Entry 7UT9 (electron microscopy, 2.44 A resolution); this record covers chains A and B of the 6 polymer chains in the assembly.

Chain A:
Molecule: Nitrogenase molybdenum-iron protein alpha chain
Source organism: Azotobacter vinelandii DJ
Notes: EC 1.18.6.1
Reference sequence: P07328 (NIFD_AZOVI); numbering as in UniProt (aligned over 1-492)
Chain sequence (492 residues; numbered 1 to 492; the number before each row is that of its first residue):
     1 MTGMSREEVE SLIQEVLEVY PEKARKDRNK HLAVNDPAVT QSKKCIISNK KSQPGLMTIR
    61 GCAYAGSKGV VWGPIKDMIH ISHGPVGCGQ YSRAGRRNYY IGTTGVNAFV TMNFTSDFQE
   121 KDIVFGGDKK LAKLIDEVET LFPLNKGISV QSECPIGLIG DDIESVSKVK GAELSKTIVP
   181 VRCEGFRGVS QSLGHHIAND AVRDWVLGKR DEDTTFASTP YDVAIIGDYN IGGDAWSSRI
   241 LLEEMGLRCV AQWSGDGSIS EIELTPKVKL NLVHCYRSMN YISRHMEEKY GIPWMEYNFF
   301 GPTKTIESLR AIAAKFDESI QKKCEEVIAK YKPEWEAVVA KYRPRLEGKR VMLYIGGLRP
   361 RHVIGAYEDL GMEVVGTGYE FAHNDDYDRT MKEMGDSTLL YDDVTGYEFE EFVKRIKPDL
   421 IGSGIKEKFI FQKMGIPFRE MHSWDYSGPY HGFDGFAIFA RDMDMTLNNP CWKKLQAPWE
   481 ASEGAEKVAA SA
Disordered / not traced: 1-3, 481-492
Metal / ion sites: fe(8)-S(7) cluster Fe: Cys62, Cys88, Cys154 (shared with Cys70(B), Cys95(B), Cys153(B) of chain B); Fe ion near Cys275 (its only coordinating residue here)
Ligand contacts:
  - fe(8)-S(7) cluster (CLF): Cys62, Tyr64, Pro85, Val86, Gly87, Cys88, Tyr91, Glu153, Cys154, Gly185
  - 3-hydroxy-3-carboxy-adipic acid (HCA): Ala65, Gly95, Arg96, Gln191, Gly424, Ile425, Lys426, His442
  - ICS (iron-sulfur-molybdenum cluster with interstitial carbon): Val70, Arg96, His195, Tyr229, Ile231, Cys275, Ser278, Ile355, Gly356, Gly357, Leu358, Arg359, Pro360, Phe381, Met441, His442
UniProt features mapped onto this chain:
  - binding site ([8Fe-7S] cluster): Cys62, Cys88, Cys154
  - binding site ([7Fe-Mo-9S-C-homocitryl] cluster): Cys275, His442
  - mutagenesis: His195 (H195Q: No nitrogenase activity)

Chain B:
Molecule: Nitrogenase molybdenum-iron protein beta chain
Source organism: Azotobacter vinelandii DJ
Notes: EC 1.18.6.1
Reference sequence: C1DGZ8 (C1DGZ8_AZOVD); residue numbers follow UniProt; this construct covers 1-523
Chain sequence (523 residues; numbered 1 to 523; the number before each row is that of its first residue):
     1 MSQQVDKIKA SYPLFLDQDY KDMLAKKRDG FEEKYPQDKI DEVFQWTTTK EYQELNFQRE
    61 ALTVNPAKAC QPLGAVLCAL GFEKTMPYVH GSQGCVAYFR SYFNRHFREP VSCVSDSMTE
   121 DAAVFGGQQN MKDGLQNCKA TYKPDMIAVS TTCMAEVIGD DLNAFINNSK KEGFIPDEFP
   181 VPFAHTPSFV GSHVTGWDNM FEGIARYFTL KSMDDKVVGS NKKINIVPGF ETYLGNFRVI
   241 KRMLSEMGVG YSLLSDPEEV LDTPADGQFR MYAGGTTQEE MKDAPNALNT VLLQPWHLEK
   301 TKKFVEGTWK HEVPKLNIPM GLDWTDEFLM KVSEISGQPI PASLTKERGR LVDMMTDSHT
   361 WLHGKRFALW GDPDFVMGLV KFLLELGCEP VHILCHNGNK RWKKAVDAIL AASPYGKNAT
   421 VYIGKDLWHL RSLVFTDKPD FMIGNSYGKF IQRDTLHKGK EFEVPLIRIG FPIFDRHHLH
   481 RSTTLGYEGA MQILTTLVNS ILERLDEETR GMQATDYNHD LVR
Disordered / not traced: 1
Metal / ion sites: fe(8)-S(7) cluster Fe: Cys70, Cys95, Cys153 (shared with Cys62(A), Cys88(A), Cys154(A) of chain A); Fe ion site 1: Arg108, Glu109 (shared with 2 residues of chain D); Fe ion site 2: Asp353, Asp357 (shared with 2 residues of chain D)
Ligand contacts: fe(8)-S(7) cluster (CLF): Cys70, Pro72, Ser92, Gly94, Cys95, Tyr98, Phe99, Thr152, Cys153, Ser188

Chain A / chain B interface:
Residue-residue contacts (190):
  Val19(A) - Ala140(B)
  Val19(A) - Lys143(B)
  Tyr20(A) - Thr141(B)
  Pro21(A) - Asn137(B)
  Pro21(A) - Ala140(B)
  Lys23(A) - Gln129(B)
  Lys23(A) - Asp133(B)  salt bridge
  Ala24(A) - Asn137(B)
  Lys51(A) - Thr119(B)  hydrogen bond
  Lys51(A) - Asp121(B)  salt bridge
  Ser52(A) - Gln93(B)  hydrogen bond
  Ser52(A) - Ser117(B)
  Gln53(A) - Asn137(B)
  Pro54(A) - Ser115(B)
  Pro54(A) - Asp116(B)
  Pro54(A) - Asn130(B)
  Pro54(A) - Asp133(B)
  Pro54(A) - Gly134(B)
  Pro54(A) - Asn137(B)  hydrogen bond (backbone-side chain)
  Gly55(A) - Val114(B)
  Gly55(A) - Ser115(B)  hydrogen bond (backbone-backbone)
  Gly55(A) - Gly134(B)
  Gly55(A) - Cys138(B)
  Gly55(A) - Tyr142(B)
  Leu56(A) - Asn137(B)
  Leu56(A) - Thr141(B)
  Leu56(A) - Tyr142(B)  hydrogen bond (backbone-side chain)
  Met57(A) - Met86(B)  hydrophobic
  Met57(A) - Arg100(B)  hydrogen bond
  Met57(A) - Ser112(B)
  Met57(A) - Cys113(B)
  Met57(A) - Val114(B)  hydrophobic
  Met57(A) - Tyr142(B)
  Thr58(A) - Gln93(B)
  Thr58(A) - Arg100(B)
  Arg60(A) - Gln93(B)
  Arg60(A) - Ala97(B)
  Gly61(A) - Gln93(B)  hydrogen bond (backbone-side chain)
  Gly61(A) - Gly94(B)
  Cys62(A) - Gly94(B)
  Ala65(A) - Tyr98(B)
  Lys76(A) - Glu32(B)  salt bridge
  Pro85(A) - Ser188(B)
  Val86(A) - Pro66(B)  hydrophobic
  Val86(A) - Lys68(B)
  Gly87(A) - Cys70(B)
  Gln90(A) - Pro66(B)  hydrogen bond (side chain-backbone)
  Gln90(A) - Lys68(B)
  Gln90(A) - Tyr102(B)
  Gln90(A) - Tyr447(B)  hydrogen bond (backbone-side chain)
  Tyr91(A) - Ala69(B)
  Tyr91(A) - Cys70(B)  hydrogen bond
  Tyr91(A) - Leu73(B)
  Tyr91(A) - Tyr98(B)  hydrophobic
  Tyr91(A) - Phe99(B)  hydrophobic
  Tyr91(A) - Tyr102(B)  hydrophobic
  Ser92(A) - Tyr98(B)
  Arg93(A) - Asn65(B)
  Arg93(A) - Tyr447(B)
  Arg93(A) - Phe450(B)
  Gly95(A) - Arg105(B)
  Tyr99(A) - Ser11(B)
  Thr103(A) - Ile40(B)
  Thr104(A) - Arg453(B)
  Val106(A) - Ile40(B)  hydrophobic
  Val106(A) - Val43(B)  hydrophobic
  Val106(A) - Phe44(B)  hydrophobic
  Asn107(A) - Lys34(B)
  Asn107(A) - Ile40(B)
  Met112(A) - Val64(B)  hydrophobic
  Met112(A) - Asn65(B)
  Met112(A) - Trp428(B)  hydrophobic
  Asn113(A) - Thr63(B)
  Asn113(A) - Val64(B)
  Asn113(A) - Asn65(B)  hydrogen bond (backbone-backbone)
  Asn113(A) - Pro66(B)
  Phe114(A) - Thr63(B)
  Phe114(A) - Val64(B)  hydrophobic
  Thr115(A) - Thr63(B)  hydrogen bond (backbone-backbone)
  Ser116(A) - Ala61(B)
  Asp117(A) - Thr63(B)
  Asp117(A) - Lys68(B)  salt bridge
  Asp117(A) - His396(B)  salt bridge
  Phe118(A) - Phe189(B)
  Gln119(A) - Phe189(B)
  Glu120(A) - Phe189(B)
  Glu120(A) - Val190(B)
  Ile123(A) - Phe189(B)  hydrophobic
  Lys130(A) - Ala61(B)
  Lys133(A) - Ala61(B)
  Leu134(A) - Ala61(B)
  Leu134(A) - Leu62(B)  hydrophobic
  Glu137(A) - Arg59(B)
  Glu137(A) - Glu60(B)  hydrogen bond (side chain-backbone)
  Glu137(A) - Ala61(B)  hydrogen bond (side chain-backbone)
  Glu137(A) - Leu62(B)  hydrogen bond (side chain-backbone)
  Val138(A) - Leu62(B)  hydrophobic
  Thr140(A) - Trp46(B)
  Leu141(A) - Tyr52(B)  hydrogen bond (backbone-side chain)
  Leu141(A) - Leu55(B)  hydrophobic
  Leu141(A) - Asn56(B)
  Leu141(A) - Arg59(B)
  Phe142(A) - Trp428(B)  hydrophobic
  Pro143(A) - Trp46(B)
  Leu144(A) - Tyr35(B)
  Leu144(A) - Lys39(B)
  Leu144(A) - Val43(B)  hydrophobic
  Lys146(A) - Glu33(B)  hydrogen bond (side chain-backbone)
  Lys146(A) - Tyr35(B)
  Pro155(A) - Cys153(B)  hydrophobic
  Leu158(A) - Met154(B)
  Leu158(A) - Val157(B)  hydrophobic
  Leu158(A) - Ile158(B)  hydrophobic
  Phe186(A) - Thr119(B)
  Phe186(A) - Glu120(B)  hydrogen bond (backbone-backbone)
  Phe186(A) - Met154(B)  hydrophobic
  Arg187(A) - Glu120(B)
  Gly188(A) - Thr119(B)
  Val189(A) - Gln93(B)  hydrogen bond (backbone-side chain)
  Arg210(A) - Glu33(B)  salt bridge
  Gly232(A) - Ser11(B)
  Gly232(A) - Phe15(B)
  Gly233(A) - Phe15(B)
  Trp236(A) - Phe15(B)  hydrophobic
  Trp236(A) - Tyr20(B)
  Trp236(A) - Met23(B)
  Ser237(A) - Phe15(B)
  Ser237(A) - Tyr20(B)
  Arg239(A) - Met23(B)
  Arg239(A) - Lys27(B)
  Arg239(A) - Phe31(B)
  Ile240(A) - Asp19(B)
  Ile240(A) - Tyr20(B)  hydrophobic
  Ile240(A) - Met23(B)  hydrogen bond (backbone-side chain)
  Arg248(A) - Phe31(B)
  Cys249(A) - Phe31(B)
  Val250(A) - Phe31(B)
  Gln252(A) - Lys27(B)
  Asp256(A) - Lys27(B)  salt bridge
  Ser258(A) - Glu32(B)
  Ser260(A) - Phe31(B)
  Ser260(A) - Glu32(B)
  Ser260(A) - Glu33(B)  hydrogen bond
  Glu261(A) - Lys27(B)  salt bridge
  Glu261(A) - Glu32(B)
  Glu334(A) - Ser2(B)
  Glu334(A) - Gln3(B)
  Lys341(A) - Val5(B)  hydrogen bond (side chain-backbone)
  Lys341(A) - Asp6(B)  salt bridge
  Tyr342(A) - Ile8(B)
  Thr405(A) - Tyr142(B)
  Gly406(A) - Tyr142(B)
  Tyr407(A) - Thr141(B)
  Tyr407(A) - Tyr142(B)
  Glu410(A) - Phe269(B)
  Ile425(A) - Ser101(B)
  Ile425(A) - Asn104(B)
  Lys426(A) - Ala97(B)
  Lys426(A) - Arg100(B)
  Lys426(A) - Ser101(B)
  Lys426(A) - Asn104(B)
  Phe429(A) - Asn104(B)
  Phe429(A) - Arg108(B)
  Phe429(A) - Glu109(B)
  Phe429(A) - Pro110(B)
  Ile430(A) - Pro110(B)
  Ile430(A) - Phe269(B)  hydrophobic
  Lys433(A) - Glu109(B)  salt bridge
  Lys433(A) - Pro110(B)
  Lys433(A) - Thr263(B)  hydrogen bond (side chain-backbone)
  Lys433(A) - Pro264(B)
  Lys433(A) - Gly267(B)  hydrogen bond (backbone-backbone)
  Lys433(A) - Gln268(B)  hydrogen bond (backbone-backbone)
  Met434(A) - Gly267(B)
  Met434(A) - Phe269(B)  hydrophobic
  Gly448(A) - Ala10(B)
  Gly448(A) - Ser11(B)  hydrogen bond (backbone-backbone)
  Pro449(A) - Phe15(B)  hydrophobic
  Asp454(A) - Ser2(B)  hydrogen bond (side chain-backbone)
  Asp454(A) - Gln3(B)  hydrogen bond (backbone-side chain)
  Asp454(A) - Leu14(B)
  Asp454(A) - Tyr20(B)  hydrogen bond
  Ala457(A) - Ile8(B)
  Ile458(A) - Gln3(B)
  Ile458(A) - Ile8(B)  hydrophobic
  Ile458(A) - Lys9(B)
  Arg461(A) - Ile8(B)
  Leu475(A) - Ala265(B)
  Leu475(A) - Asp266(B)
  Leu475(A) - Gly267(B)
Other interface residues (no listed pair), chain A (110 interface residues in all): Ile59, Tyr64, Ile81, Cys88, Ala94, Ile101, Gly105, Thr111, Cys154, Ile159, Ser190, Phe216, Leu264, Lys330, Ala337, Val338, Ser447
Other interface residues (no listed pair), chain B (99 interface residues in all): Leu24, Ala67, Ser92, Met118, Ala123, Gln136, Met271, His457

Summary:
110 residues of chain A face 99 of chain B across their interface, with 29 hydrogen bonds and 10 salt bridges.
Polar contacts include Lys23(A)-Asp133(B), Lys51(A)-Asp121(B) and Lys76(A)-Glu32(B). Fe(8)-S(7) cluster is
bound between chain A and chain B.
Chain A is Nitrogenase molybdenum-iron protein alpha chain and chain B is Nitrogenase molybdenum-iron protein
beta chain, both from Azotobacter vinelandii DJ; the structure, CryoEM structure of Azotobacter vinelandii
nitrogenase complex (1:1 FeP:MoFeP, ADP/ATP-bound) during catalytic N2 reduction, was determined by electron
microscopy, deposited together with 7UT6, 7UT7, 7UT8, 7UTA and 8DPN.
